Entry 7YSJ (electron microscopy, 5.20 A resolution (low resolution: residue-level contacts below are approximate; hydrogen-bond / salt-bridge calls are withheld)); this record covers chains B and C of the 4 polymer chains in the assembly.

== Chain B (and C) ==
Protein: Glutamate receptor
Source organism: Rattus norvegicus
Notes: chain C of this document is another copy of the same molecule, construct and numbering; everything in this record applies to it too
UniProt: A0A0G2K830 (A0A0G2K830_RAT); residues 1-837 here correspond to UniProt positions 35-871 (UniProt number = residue number + 34)
Amino-acid sequence (1098 residues; each row starts with the number of its first residue):
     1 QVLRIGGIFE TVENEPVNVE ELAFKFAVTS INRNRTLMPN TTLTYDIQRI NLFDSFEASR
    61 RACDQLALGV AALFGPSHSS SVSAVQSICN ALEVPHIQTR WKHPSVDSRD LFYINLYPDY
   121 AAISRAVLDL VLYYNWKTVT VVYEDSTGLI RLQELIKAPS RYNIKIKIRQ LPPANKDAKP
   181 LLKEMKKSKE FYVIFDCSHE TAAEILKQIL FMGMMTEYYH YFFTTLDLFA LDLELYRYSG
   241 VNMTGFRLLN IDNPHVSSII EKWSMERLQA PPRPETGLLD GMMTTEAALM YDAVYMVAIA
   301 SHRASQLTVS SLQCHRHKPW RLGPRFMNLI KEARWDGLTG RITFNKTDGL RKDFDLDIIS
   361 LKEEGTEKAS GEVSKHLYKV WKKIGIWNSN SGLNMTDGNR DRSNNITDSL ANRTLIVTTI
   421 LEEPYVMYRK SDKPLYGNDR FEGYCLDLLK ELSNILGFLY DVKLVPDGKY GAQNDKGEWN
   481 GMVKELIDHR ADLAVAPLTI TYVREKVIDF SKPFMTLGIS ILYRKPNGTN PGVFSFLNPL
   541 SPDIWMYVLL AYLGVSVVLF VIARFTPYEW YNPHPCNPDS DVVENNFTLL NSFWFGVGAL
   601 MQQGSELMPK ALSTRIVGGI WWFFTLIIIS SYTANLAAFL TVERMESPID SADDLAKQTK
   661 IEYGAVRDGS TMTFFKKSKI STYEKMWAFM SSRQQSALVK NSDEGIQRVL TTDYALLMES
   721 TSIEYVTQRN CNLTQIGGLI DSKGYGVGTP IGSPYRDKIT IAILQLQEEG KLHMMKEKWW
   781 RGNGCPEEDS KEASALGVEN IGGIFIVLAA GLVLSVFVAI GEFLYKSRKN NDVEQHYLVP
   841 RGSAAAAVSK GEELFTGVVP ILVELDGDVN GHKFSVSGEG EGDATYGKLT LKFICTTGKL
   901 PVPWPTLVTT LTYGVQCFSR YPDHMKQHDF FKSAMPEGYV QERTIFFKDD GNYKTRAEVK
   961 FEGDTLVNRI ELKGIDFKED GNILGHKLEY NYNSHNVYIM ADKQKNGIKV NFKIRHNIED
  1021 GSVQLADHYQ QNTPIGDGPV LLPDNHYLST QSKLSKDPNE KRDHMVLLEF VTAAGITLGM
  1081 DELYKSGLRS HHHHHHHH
Unresolved in the structure: 365-380, 528-626, 787-1098
Cystine bridges: Cys63-Cys314, Cys731-Cys785
Sequence notes: engineered mutation Tyr552 (Cys586 in A0A0G2K830), Val557 (Cys591 in A0A0G2K830); expression tag (838-1098)

== How chain B and chain C interact ==
Residue-residue contacts (13; chain B residue first):
  Ala634(B) with Leu640(C); Arg644(C)
  Asn635(B) with Arg644(C)
  Ala638(B) with Leu640(C); Thr641(C); Arg644(C)
  Val642(B) with Arg644(C)
  Met645(B) with Met645(C)
  Lys660(B) with Asp653(C)
  Ala688(B) with Ile680(C)
  Arg693(B) with Leu739(C); Asp741(C); Ser742(C)
Other interface residues (no listed pair), chain C (10 interface residues in all): Ile740

== In short ==
Chain B and chain C form an interface of 8 and 10 residues respectively.
Both chains are Glutamate receptor (Rattus norvegicus). Entry 7YSJ (GluK1-1a in nanodisc captured in SYM2081
bound desensitized state) was determined by electron microscopy together with 8GPR and 7YSV from the same
study.
